4C9S - chains E and F of the 6 polymer chains in the assembly; structure by X-ray diffraction, 1.80 A resolution.

Chain E (and F):
Name: Chalcone isomerase
From: Eubacterium ramulus
Notes: EC 5.5.1.6; chain F of this document is another copy of the same molecule, construct and numbering; everything in this record applies to it too
Amino-acid sequence (282 residues; each row starts with the number of its first residue):
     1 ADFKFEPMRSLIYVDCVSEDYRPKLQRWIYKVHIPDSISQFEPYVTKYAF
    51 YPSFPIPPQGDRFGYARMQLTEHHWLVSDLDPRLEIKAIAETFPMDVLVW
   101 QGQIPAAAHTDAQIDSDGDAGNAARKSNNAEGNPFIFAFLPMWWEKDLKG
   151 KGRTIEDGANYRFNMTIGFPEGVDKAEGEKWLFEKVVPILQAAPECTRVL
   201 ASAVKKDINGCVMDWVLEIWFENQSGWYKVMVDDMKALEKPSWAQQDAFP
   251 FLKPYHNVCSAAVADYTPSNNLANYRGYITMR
Not modelled in the structure: 109-130 (chain F: 108-129)

Chain E / chain F interface:
Pairs across the interface - 82 pairs, chain E then chain F:
  Arg9(E) - Met281(F)
  Arg9(E) - Arg282(F)
  Glu19(E) - Pro55(F)
  Glu19(E) - Gln224(F)
  Asp20(E) - Asn223(F)
  Asp20(E) - Gln224(F)
  Asp20(E) - Ser225(F)  hydrogen bond
  Arg22(E) - Phe54(F)
  Arg22(E) - Pro55(F)
  Pro23(E) - Ala159(F)
  Pro23(E) - Glu222(F)
  Lys24(E) - Glu222(F)  salt bridge
  Gln26(E) - Phe54(F)
  Gln26(E) - Ala264(F)
  Arg27(E) - Ile155(F)  hydrogen bond (side chain-backbone)
  Arg27(E) - Gly158(F)  hydrogen bond (side chain-backbone)
  Arg27(E) - Ala159(F)
  Tyr30(E) - Tyr266(F)  hydrophobic
  Tyr51(E) - Met281(F)  hydrophobic
  Phe54(E) - Arg22(F)
  Phe54(E) - Gln26(F)
  Pro55(E) - Glu19(F)
  Pro55(E) - Arg22(F)
  His74(E) - Arg282(F)  hydrogen bond
  Met142(E) - Arg282(F)  hydrogen bond (backbone-side chain)
  Trp143(E) - Arg282(F)
  Trp144(E) - Arg282(F)  hydrogen bond (side chain-backbone)
  Ile155(E) - Arg27(F)  hydrogen bond (backbone-side chain)
  Ile155(E) - Thr280(F)
  Glu156(E) - Lys31(F)  salt bridge
  Gly158(E) - Arg27(F)  hydrogen bond (backbone-side chain)
  Ala159(E) - Pro23(F)
  Ala159(E) - Lys24(F)
  Ala159(E) - Arg27(F)
  Arg162(E) - Met281(F)  hydrogen bond (side chain-backbone)
  Arg162(E) - Arg282(F)  hydrogen bond (side chain-backbone)
  Glu218(E) - Met281(F)
  Glu222(E) - Pro23(F)
  Glu222(E) - Lys24(F)  salt bridge
  Asn223(E) - Asp20(F)
  Gln224(E) - Glu19(F)
  Gln224(E) - Asp20(F)
  Ser225(E) - Asp20(F)  hydrogen bond
  Val263(E) - Met281(F)  hydrophobic
  Ala264(E) - Gln26(F)
  Asp265(E) - Tyr278(F)
  Asp265(E) - Ile279(F)
  Asp265(E) - Thr280(F)
  Asp265(E) - Met281(F)  hydrogen bond (backbone-backbone)
  Tyr266(E) - Tyr30(F)  hydrophobic
  Tyr266(E) - Tyr275(F)
  Tyr266(E) - Gly277(F)
  Tyr266(E) - Tyr278(F)  hydrophobic
  Tyr266(E) - Ile279(F)
  Pro268(E) - Pro268(F)  hydrophobic
  Pro268(E) - Ser269(F)
  Ser269(E) - Pro268(F)
  Ala273(E) - Arg276(F)  hydrogen bond (backbone-side chain)
  Asn274(E) - Asn274(F)
  Asn274(E) - Arg276(F)
  Tyr275(E) - Tyr266(F)
  Arg276(E) - Ala273(F)  hydrogen bond (side chain-backbone)
  Arg276(E) - Asn274(F)
  Gly277(E) - Tyr266(F)
  Tyr278(E) - Asp265(F)
  Tyr278(E) - Tyr266(F)  hydrophobic
  Ile279(E) - Asp265(F)
  Ile279(E) - Tyr266(F)
  Thr280(E) - Ile155(F)
  Thr280(E) - Asp265(F)
  Met281(E) - Arg9(F)
  Met281(E) - Tyr51(F)  hydrophobic
  Met281(E) - Arg162(F)  hydrogen bond (backbone-side chain)
  Met281(E) - Glu218(F)
  Met281(E) - Val263(F)  hydrophobic
  Met281(E) - Asp265(F)  hydrogen bond (backbone-backbone)
  Arg282(E) - Arg9(F)
  Arg282(E) - His74(F)  hydrogen bond
  Arg282(E) - Met142(F)  hydrogen bond (side chain-backbone)
  Arg282(E) - Trp143(F)
  Arg282(E) - Trp144(F)  hydrogen bond (backbone-side chain)
  Arg282(E) - Arg162(F)  hydrogen bond (backbone-side chain)
Also at the interface, not in a pair above, chain E (46 interface residues in all): Lys31, Glu72, Asn160, Tyr161
Also at the interface, not in a pair above, chain F (47 interface residues in all): Leu70, Glu72, Glu156, Asn160, Tyr161

In short:
46 residues of chain E face 47 of chain F across their interface, with 20 hydrogen bonds and 3 salt bridges.
Polar pairs include Lys24(E)-Glu222(F), Glu156(E)-Lys31(F) and Asp20(E)-Ser225(F).
Both chains are Chalcone isomerase (Eubacterium ramulus). Entry 4C9S (BACTERIAL CHALCONE ISOMERASE IN open
CONFORMATION FROM EUBACTERIUM RAMULUS AT 1.8 A RESOLUTION) was determined by X-ray diffraction together with
4D06 and 4C9T from the same study.
